PDB entry 2GDC | X-ray diffraction, 2.74 A resolution | chains A and B

# Chain A
Name: Vinculin
Source organism: Gallus gallus
Notes: fragment: VD1 domain (RESIDUES 0-265)
Reference sequence: P12003 (VINC_CHICK); aligned to UniProt positions 1-266 over residues 1-266 (the alignment contains insertions or deletions, so no single offset holds)
Amino-acid sequence (266 residues; each row starts with the number of its first residue):
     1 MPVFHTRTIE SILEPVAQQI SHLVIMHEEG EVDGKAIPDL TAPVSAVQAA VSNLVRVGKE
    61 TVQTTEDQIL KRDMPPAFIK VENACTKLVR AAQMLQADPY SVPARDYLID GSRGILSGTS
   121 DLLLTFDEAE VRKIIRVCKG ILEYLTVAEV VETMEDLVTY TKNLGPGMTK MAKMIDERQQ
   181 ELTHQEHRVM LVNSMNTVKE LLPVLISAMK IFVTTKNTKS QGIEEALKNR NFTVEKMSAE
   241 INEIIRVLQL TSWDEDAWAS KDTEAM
Disordered / not traced: 1, 23-33, 251-266
Swiss-Prot annotation at these positions:
  - modified residue: Y100 (Phosphotyrosine)

# Chain B
Name: Invasin ipaA
Source organism: Shigella flexneri
Notes: fragment: C-terminal fragment (RESIDUES 560-633)
Reference sequence: P18010 (IPAA_SHIFL); residues 610-630 here correspond to UniProt positions 564-584 (UniProt number = residue number - 46)
Amino-acid sequence (21 residues; each row starts with the number of its first residue; X marks 10 residues of unknown identity (built as UNK)):
   610 XXIYXXAKXV XXXLSKVLXX I

# Interface between chain A and chain B
Pairs across the interface (28):
  I12(A) - Y613(B)
  I12(A) - A616(B)
  I12(A) - K617(B)
  V16(A) - L623(B)  hydrophobic
  Q19(A) - S624(B)  hydrogen bond
  Q19(A) - L627(B)
  P43(A) - V626(B)  hydrophobic
  V44(A) - V626(B)
  V47(A) - L623(B)
  V47(A) - V626(B)  hydrophobic
  A50(A) - V619(B)
  V51(A) - V619(B)  hydrophobic
  L54(A) - I612(B)  hydrophobic
  L54(A) - A616(B)
  L54(A) - V619(B)  hydrophobic
  V57(A) - I612(B)
  T61(A) - I612(B)
  M74(A) - I612(B)  hydrophobic
  L108(A) - I630(B)  hydrophobic
  S112(A) - L623(B)
  S112(A) - L627(B)
  I115(A) - V619(B)  hydrophobic
  I115(A) - L623(B)  hydrophobic
  T119(A) - A616(B)
  L122(A) - I612(B)  hydrophobic
  L123(A) - I612(B)  hydrophobic
  L123(A) - Y613(B)  hydrophobic
  F126(A) - Y613(B)
Interface residues without a listed pair, chain A (29 interface residues in all): T8, S11, I20, H22, P38, L40, A46, G58, L88, D127
Interface features reported in the paper:
  - interface residues, chain B: Y613(B)

# Overview
29 residues of chain A face 10 of chain B across their interface; the contacts include 1 hydrogen bond. Its
one hydrogen-bonded contact is Q19(A)-S624(B). The paper reports the interface residue Y613(B).
Chain A is Vinculin (Gallus gallus) and chain B is Invasin ipaA (Shigella flexneri); the structure, Structure
of Vinculin VD1 / IpaA560-633 complex, was determined by X-ray diffraction.
